PDB entry 9ITP | electron microscopy, 3.85 A resolution | chains Y and Z of the 16 polymer chains in the assembly

Chain Y:
Molecule: ATP synthase subunit b
From: Chloroflexus aurantiacus J-10-fl
UniProtKB: A9WGS8 (ATPF_CHLAA); residues 1-164 here = UniProt positions 1-164
Chain sequence (164 residues; row label = number of the first residue in the row):
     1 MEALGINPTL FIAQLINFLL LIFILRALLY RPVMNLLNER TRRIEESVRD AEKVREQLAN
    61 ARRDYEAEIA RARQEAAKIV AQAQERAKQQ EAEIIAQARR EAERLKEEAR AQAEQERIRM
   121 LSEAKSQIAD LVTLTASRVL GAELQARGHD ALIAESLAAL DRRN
Not modelled in the structure: 1-7, 161-164

Chain Z:
Molecule: ATP synthase subunit a
From: Chloroflexus aurantiacus J-10-fl
UniProtKB: A9WGT0 (A9WGT0_CHLAA); residues 1-312 here = UniProt positions 1-312
Chain sequence (312 residues; numbered 1 to 312; the number before each row is that of its first residue):
     1 MSTRTRNILI IVGALIISIA SRFFLYTGPP HVEVAAEVIF DGIPGFPITN SFVVAIIIDI
    61 FVIALAVAAT RNLQMVPRGL QNVMEFILES LYNLFRNINA KYVATAFPLV ATIFLFVLFG
   121 NWFGLLPGVG SIGVCHEKKE EHAVVDERLA LAAPAAPLSS VAAAEGEEIH DTCAAQGKKL
   181 VPLFRAPAAD LNFTFAIAVI SFVFIEYWGF RALGPGYLKK FFNTNGIMSF VGIIEFISEL
   241 VKPFALAFRL FGNIFAGEVL LVVMAFLVPL LLPLPFYGFE VFVGFIQALI FALLTYAFLN
   301 IAVTGHDEEH AH
Not modelled in the structure: 1-11, 136-168, 305-312
Disulfide bonds: Cys135-Cys173

Interface between chain Y and chain Z:
Residue-residue contacts - 29 pairs, chain Y then chain Z:
  Pro8(Y) - Asp171(Z)
  Thr9(Y) - Gly28(Z)
  Thr9(Y) - Pro29(Z)
  Leu10(Y) - Ser131(Z)
  Leu10(Y) - Ala265(Z)  hydrophobic
  Phe11(Y) - Gly128(Z)
  Phe11(Y) - Ser131(Z)  hydrogen bond (backbone-side chain)
  Phe11(Y) - Ile132(Z)  hydrophobic
  Ala13(Y) - Pro269(Z)  hydrophobic
  Ala13(Y) - Leu270(Z)  hydrophobic
  Gln14(Y) - Pro127(Z)
  Gln14(Y) - Gly128(Z)  hydrogen bond (side chain-backbone)
  Gln14(Y) - Ser131(Z)
  Gln14(Y) - Tyr277(Z)
  Ile16(Y) - Leu270(Z)  hydrophobic
  Asn17(Y) - Leu274(Z)
  Asn17(Y) - Tyr277(Z)  hydrogen bond
  Phe18(Y) - Leu125(Z)
  Leu20(Y) - Leu271(Z)  hydrophobic
  Leu20(Y) - Leu274(Z)  hydrophobic
  Leu21(Y) - Leu274(Z)  hydrophobic
  Leu21(Y) - Tyr277(Z)  hydrophobic
  Leu21(Y) - Gly278(Z)
  Leu37(Y) - Asn82(Z)
  Arg40(Y) - Pro77(Z)
  Arg40(Y) - Asn82(Z)  hydrogen bond
  Arg40(Y) - Glu89(Z)  salt bridge
  Thr41(Y) - Pro77(Z)
  Ile44(Y) - Pro77(Z)
Other interface residues (no listed pair), chain Y (19 interface residues in all): Leu15, Leu36, Glu45, Val48
Other interface residues (no listed pair), chain Z (24 interface residues in all): Pro30, Val76, Glu85, Phe86, Leu126, Val129

In short:
Chain Y and chain Z form an interface of 19 and 24 residues respectively; the contacts include 4 hydrogen
bonds and 1 salt bridge. Polar contacts include Arg40(Y)-Glu89(Z), Phe11(Y)-Ser131(Z) and Gln14(Y)-Gly128(Z).
Here chain Y is ATP synthase subunit b and chain Z is ATP synthase subunit a, both from Chloroflexus
aurantiacus J-10-fl. Entry 9ITP (Chloroflexus aurantiacus ATP synthase, state 2, focused refinement of FO and
peripheral stalk) was determined by electron microscopy, deposited together with 9ITJ, 9ITK, 9ITL, 9ITM, 9ITN,
9ITO and 11 further entries.
